6TBJ - chain A; structure by X-ray diffraction, 1.50 A resolution.

[Chain A]
Protein: Beta-galactosidase, putative, bgl35A
Organism: Cellvibrio japonicus Ueda107
Notes: EC 3.2.1.23
Reference sequence: B3PBE0 (B3PBE0_CELJU); residue numbers follow UniProt; this construct covers 36-575
Chain sequence (550 residues; row label = number of the first residue in the row):
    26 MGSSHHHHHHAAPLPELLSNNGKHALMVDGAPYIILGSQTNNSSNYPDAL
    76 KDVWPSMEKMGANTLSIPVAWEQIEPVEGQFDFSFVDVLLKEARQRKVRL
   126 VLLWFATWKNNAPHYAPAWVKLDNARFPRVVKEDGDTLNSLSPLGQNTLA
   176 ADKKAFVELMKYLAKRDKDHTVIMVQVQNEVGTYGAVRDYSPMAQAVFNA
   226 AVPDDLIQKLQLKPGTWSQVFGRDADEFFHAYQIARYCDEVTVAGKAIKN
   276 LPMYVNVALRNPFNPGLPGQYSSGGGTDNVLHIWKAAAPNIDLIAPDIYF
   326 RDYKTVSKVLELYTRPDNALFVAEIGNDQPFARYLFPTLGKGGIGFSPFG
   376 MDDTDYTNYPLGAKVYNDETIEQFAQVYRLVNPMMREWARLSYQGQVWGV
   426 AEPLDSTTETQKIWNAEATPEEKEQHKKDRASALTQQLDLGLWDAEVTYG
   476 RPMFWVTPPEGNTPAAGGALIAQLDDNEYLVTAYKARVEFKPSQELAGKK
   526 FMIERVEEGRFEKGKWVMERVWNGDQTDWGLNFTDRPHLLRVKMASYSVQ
Disordered / not traced: 26-36, 434-447
Sequence notes: initiating methionine (26); expression tag (27-35)
Ion coordination: Na+ site 1: H49, G367, S417; Na+ site 2: D464, G466, S518, Q519; Na+ site 3: E533, E544
Residues lining bound ligands: N0W (5-(dimethylamino)-N-[6-[(2S,3R,4S,5R)-3-(hydroxymethyl)-4,5-bis(oxidanyl)piperidin-2-yl]hexyl]naphthalene-1-sulfonamide): N67, K134, N135, N204, E205, D322, Y324, F325, E349, F374, N383, L386
What the authors report for this chain:
  - binding site for N0W: N135, E205, E349
  - contacts within the chain: E205-Y209 (water-mediated contact)
  - catalytic residues: E349 (citing earlier work)

[Overview]
Bound to chain A: compound N0W. H49, G367 and S417 form the Na+ site 1. D464, G466, S518 and Q519 coordinate
Na+ site 2. From the paper: the catalytic residue E349; a binding site for N0W at N135, E205 and E349.
Chain A is Beta-galactosidase, putative, bgl35A (Cellvibrio japonicus Ueda107); the structure, Structure of a
beta galactosidase with inhibitor, was determined by X-ray diffraction, deposited together with 6TBF, 6TBG,
6TBH, 6TBI and 6TBK.
